Entry 5UAJ (X-ray diffraction, 3.92 A resolution); this record covers chains D and E of the 6 polymer chains in the assembly.

Chain D:
Molecule: DNA-directed RNA polymerase subunit beta'
Organism: Escherichia coli (strain K12)
Notes: EC 2.7.7.6
Reference sequence: P0A8T7 (RPOC_ECOLI); residue numbers follow UniProt; this construct covers 1-1407
Chain sequence (1407 residues; each row starts with the number of its first residue):
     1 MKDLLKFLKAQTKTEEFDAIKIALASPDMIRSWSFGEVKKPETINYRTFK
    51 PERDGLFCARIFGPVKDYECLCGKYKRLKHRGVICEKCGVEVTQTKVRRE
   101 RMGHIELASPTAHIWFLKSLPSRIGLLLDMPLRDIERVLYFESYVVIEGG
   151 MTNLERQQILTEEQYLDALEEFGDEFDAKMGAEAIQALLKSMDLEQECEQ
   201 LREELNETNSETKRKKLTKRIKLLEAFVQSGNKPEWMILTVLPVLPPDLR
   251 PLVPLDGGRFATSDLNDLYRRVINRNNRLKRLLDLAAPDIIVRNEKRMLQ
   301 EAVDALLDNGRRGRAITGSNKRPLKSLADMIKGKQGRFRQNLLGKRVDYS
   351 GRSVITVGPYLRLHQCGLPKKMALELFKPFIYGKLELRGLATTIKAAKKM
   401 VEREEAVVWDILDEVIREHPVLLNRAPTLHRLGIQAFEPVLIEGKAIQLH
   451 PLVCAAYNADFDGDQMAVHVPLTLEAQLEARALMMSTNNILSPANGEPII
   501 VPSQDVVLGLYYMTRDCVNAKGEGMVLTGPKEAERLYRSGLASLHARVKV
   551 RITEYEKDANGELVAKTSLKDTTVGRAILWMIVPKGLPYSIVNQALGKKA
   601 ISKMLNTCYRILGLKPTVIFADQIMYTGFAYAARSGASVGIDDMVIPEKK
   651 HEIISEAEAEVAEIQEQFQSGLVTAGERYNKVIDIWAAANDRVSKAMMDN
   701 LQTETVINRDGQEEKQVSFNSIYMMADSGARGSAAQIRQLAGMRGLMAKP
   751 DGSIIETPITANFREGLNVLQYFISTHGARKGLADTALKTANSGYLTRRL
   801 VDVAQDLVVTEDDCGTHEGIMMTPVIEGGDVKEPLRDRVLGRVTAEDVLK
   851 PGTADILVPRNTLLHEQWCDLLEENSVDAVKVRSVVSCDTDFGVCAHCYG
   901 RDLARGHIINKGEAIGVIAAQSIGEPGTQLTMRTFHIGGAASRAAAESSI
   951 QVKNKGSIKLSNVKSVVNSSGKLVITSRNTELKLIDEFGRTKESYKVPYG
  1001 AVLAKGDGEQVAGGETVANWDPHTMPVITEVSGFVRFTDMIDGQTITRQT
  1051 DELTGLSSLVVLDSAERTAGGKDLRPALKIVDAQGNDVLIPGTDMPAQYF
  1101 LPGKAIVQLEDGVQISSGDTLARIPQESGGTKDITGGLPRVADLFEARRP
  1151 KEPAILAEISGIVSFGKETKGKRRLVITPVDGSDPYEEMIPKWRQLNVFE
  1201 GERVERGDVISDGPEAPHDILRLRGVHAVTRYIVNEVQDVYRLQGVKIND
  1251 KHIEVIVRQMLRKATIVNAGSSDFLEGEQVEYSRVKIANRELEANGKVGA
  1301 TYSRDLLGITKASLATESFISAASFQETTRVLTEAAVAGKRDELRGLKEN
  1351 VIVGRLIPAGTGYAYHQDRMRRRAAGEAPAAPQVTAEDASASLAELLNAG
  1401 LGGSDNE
Not modelled in the structure: 1-7, 932-1134, 1377-1407
Bound ions: Zn2+ site 1: C70, C72, C85; Mg2+ near D462 (its only coordinating residue here); Zn2+ site 2: C814, C888, C895, C898
Curated features (UniProtKB/Swiss-Prot):
  - binding site (Zn(2+)): C70, C72, C85, C88, C814, C888, C895, C898
  - binding site (Mg(2+)): D460, D462, D464
  - modified residue: K983 (N6-acetyllysine)
  - mutagenesis: Q504 (Q504P: Resistant to antibiotics salinamide A and B), N690 (N690D: Resistant to antibiotics salinamide A and B), M697 (M697V: Resistant to antibiotics salinamide A and B), A735 (A735T: Resistant to antibiotics salinamide A and B), R738 (R738C/H/P/S: Resistant to antibiotics salinamide A and B), A748 (A748E: Resistant to antibiotics salinamide A and B), P758 (P758S/T: Resistant to antibiotics salinamide A and B), F763 (F763C: Resistant to antibiotics salinamide A and B), S775 (S775A: Resistant to antibiotics salinamide A and B), A779 (A779T/V: Resistant to antibiotics salinamide A and B), R780 (R780C: Resistant to antibiotics salinamide A and B), G782 (G782A/C: Resistant to antibiotics salinamide A and B), 1 further mutagenesis entry in UniProt

Chain E:
Molecule: DNA-directed RNA polymerase subunit omega
Organism: Escherichia coli (strain K12)
Notes: EC 2.7.7.6
Reference sequence: P0A800 (RPOZ_ECOLI); residue numbers follow UniProt; this construct covers 1-91
Chain sequence (91 residues; row label = number of the first residue in the row):
     1 MARVTVQDAVEKIGNRFDLVLVAARRARQMQVGGKDPLVPEENDKTTVIA
    51 LREIEEGLINNQILDVRERQEQQEQEAAELQAVTAIAEGRR
Not modelled in the structure: 1, 91

Chain D / chain E interface:
Residue-residue contacts - 56 pairs, chain D then chain E:
  H364(D) - V4(E)
  E414(D) - K45(E)  hydrogen bond (backbone-side chain)
  V415(D) - K45(E)
  R417(D) - D44(E)  salt bridge
  R417(D) - K45(E)
  E418(D) - A2(E)
  E418(D) - D44(E)
  E418(D) - K45(E)
  E418(D) - V48(E)
  E438(D) - A2(E)
  L474(D) - A27(E)  hydrophobic
  L474(D) - R28(E)
  L474(D) - Q31(E)
  E475(D) - A24(E)
  E475(D) - R28(E)  salt bridge
  Q477(D) - T47(E)
  L478(D) - V20(E)
  L478(D) - A23(E)
  L478(D) - A24(E)
  L478(D) - T47(E)
  L478(D) - L51(E)  hydrophobic
  E479(D) - V20(E)
  R481(D) - R3(E)  hydrogen bond (side chain-backbone)
  R481(D) - V6(E)
  R481(D) - T47(E)
  R481(D) - V48(E)
  R481(D) - L51(E)
  A482(D) - V6(E)  hydrophobic
  A482(D) - V20(E)  hydrophobic
  L483(D) - F17(E)  hydrophobic
  L483(D) - V20(E)  hydrophobic
  T487(D) - V4(E)  hydrogen bond (side chain-backbone)
  N488(D) - V6(E)
  N488(D) - R16(E)  hydrogen bond (backbone-side chain)
  L614(D) - T5(E)
  L614(D) - Q7(E)
  K615(D) - T5(E)
  K615(D) - Q7(E)
  K615(D) - D8(E)
  V618(D) - V4(E)  hydrophobic
  V618(D) - T5(E)
  L903(D) - R16(E)
  R905(D) - V10(E)
  R905(D) - G14(E)
  R905(D) - R16(E)
  H907(D) - E11(E)  salt bridge
  N910(D) - G14(E)  hydrogen bond (side chain-backbone)
  N910(D) - N15(E)  hydrogen bond (side chain-backbone)
  N910(D) - R16(E)
  K911(D) - N15(E)  hydrogen bond (backbone-side chain)
  K911(D) - F17(E)
  G912(D) - F17(E)
  E913(D) - F17(E)
  G1360(D) - F17(E)
  T1361(D) - L21(E)
  A1364(D) - L21(E)  hydrophobic
Also at the interface, not in a pair above, chain D (34 interface residues in all): I416, R431, T473, M485, N489
Also at the interface, not in a pair above, chain E (29 interface residues in all): L19, E42, N43, T46

Overview:
Chain D and chain E form an interface of 34 and 29 residues respectively, with 7 hydrogen bonds and 3 salt
bridges. Polar contacts include R417(D)-D44(E), E475(D)-R28(E) and H907(D)-E11(E).
Here chain D is DNA-directed RNA polymerase subunit beta' and chain E is DNA-directed RNA polymerase subunit
omega, both from Escherichia coli (strain K12). Entry 5UAJ (Escherichia coli RNA polymerase RpoB S531L mutant)
was determined by X-ray diffraction (same publication as 5UAG, 5UAC, 5UAH, 5UAL and 5UAQ).
